7MK9 - chains O and B of the 17 polymer chains in the assembly; structure by electron microscopy, 3.54 A resolution.

Chain O:
Molecule: 40-nt DNA strand
Sequence (40 nucleotides; row label = number of the first residue in the row; note: 1 number in that range is skipped by the numbering (no residue carries it; nothing is unmodelled there); numbers below 1 keep their minus sign (DT-31 is residue -31)):
   -31 TTGGTTTTTT TGCACTATAT TTGTGGGGAA G
     1 GCACTAGTG

Chain B:
Protein: DNA-directed RNA polymerase subunit beta
From: Saccharomyces cerevisiae
Notes: EC 2.7.7.6
UniProt: A0A6A5Q4H2 (A0A6A5Q4H2_YEASX); residue numbers follow UniProt; this construct covers 1-1224
Amino-acid sequence (1224 residues; numbered 1 to 1224; the number before each row is that of its first residue):
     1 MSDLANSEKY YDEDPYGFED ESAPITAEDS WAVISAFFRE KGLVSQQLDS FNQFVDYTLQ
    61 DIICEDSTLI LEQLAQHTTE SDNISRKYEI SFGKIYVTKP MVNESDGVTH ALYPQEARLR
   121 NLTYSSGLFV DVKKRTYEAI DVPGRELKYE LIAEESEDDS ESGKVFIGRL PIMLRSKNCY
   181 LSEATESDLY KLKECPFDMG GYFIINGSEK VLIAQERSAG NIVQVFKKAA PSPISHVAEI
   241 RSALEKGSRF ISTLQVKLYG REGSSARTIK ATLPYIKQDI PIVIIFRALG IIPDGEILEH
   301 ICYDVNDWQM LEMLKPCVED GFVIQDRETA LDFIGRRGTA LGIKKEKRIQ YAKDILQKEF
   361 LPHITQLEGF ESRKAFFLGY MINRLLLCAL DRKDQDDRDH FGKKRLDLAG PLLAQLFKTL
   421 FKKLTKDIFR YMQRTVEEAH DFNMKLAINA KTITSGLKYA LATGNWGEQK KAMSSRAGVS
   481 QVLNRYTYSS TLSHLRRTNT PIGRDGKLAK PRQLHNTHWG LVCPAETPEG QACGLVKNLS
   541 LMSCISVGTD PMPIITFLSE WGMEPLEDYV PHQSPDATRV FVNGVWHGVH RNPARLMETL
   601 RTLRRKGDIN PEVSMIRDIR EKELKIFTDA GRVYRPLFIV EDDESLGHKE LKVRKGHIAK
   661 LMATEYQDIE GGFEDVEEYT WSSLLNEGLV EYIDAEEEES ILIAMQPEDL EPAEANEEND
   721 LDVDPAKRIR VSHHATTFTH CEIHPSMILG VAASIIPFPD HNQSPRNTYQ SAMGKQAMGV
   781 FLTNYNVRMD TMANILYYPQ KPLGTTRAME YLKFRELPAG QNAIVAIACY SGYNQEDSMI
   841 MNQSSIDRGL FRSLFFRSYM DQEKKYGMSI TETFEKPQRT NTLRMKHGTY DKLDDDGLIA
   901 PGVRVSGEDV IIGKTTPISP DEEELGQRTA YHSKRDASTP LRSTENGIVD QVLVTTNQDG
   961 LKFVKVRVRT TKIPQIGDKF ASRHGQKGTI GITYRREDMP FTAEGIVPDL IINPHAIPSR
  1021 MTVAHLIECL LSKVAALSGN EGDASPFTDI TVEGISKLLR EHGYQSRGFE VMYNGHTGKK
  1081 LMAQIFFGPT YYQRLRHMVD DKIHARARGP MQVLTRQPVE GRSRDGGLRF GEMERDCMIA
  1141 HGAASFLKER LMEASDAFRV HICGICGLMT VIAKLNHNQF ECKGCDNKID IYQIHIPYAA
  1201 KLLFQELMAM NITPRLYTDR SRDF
Unresolved in the structure: 1-19, 134-135, 151-158, 262-263, 669-677, 714-725, 731-734, 1213, 1224
Ion coordination: Zn2+: Cys1163, Cys1166, Cys1182

Chain O / chain B interface:
Contacting residue pairs (14; chain O residue first):
  DT-11(O) - Arg1129(B)  salt bridge to the phosphate
  DT-11(O) - Gly1131(B)  phosphate contact
  DT-10(O) - Leu1128(B)  phosphate contact
  DT-10(O) - Arg1129(B)  hydrogen bond to the phosphate
  DG-9(O) - His1104(B)  salt bridge to the phosphate
  DG-9(O) - Glu1120(B)  phosphate contact
  DG-9(O) - Gly1121(B)  phosphate contact
  DG-9(O) - Arg1122(B)  hydrogen bond to the phosphate
  DT-8(O) - Arg1122(B)  salt bridge to the phosphate
  DT-8(O) - Ser1123(B)  hydrogen bond to the phosphate
  DG-7(O) - Arg942(B)  salt bridge to the phosphate
  DG-6(O) - Thr791(B)  phosphate contact
  DG-5(O) - Ser208(B)  hydrogen bond to the phosphate
  DG-4(O) - Asn206(B)  phosphate contact
Also at the interface, not in a pair above, chain B (19 interface residues in all): Lys210, Ala462, Thr463, Val482, Met792, Gly1127, Glu1132

Summary:
8 residues of chain O face 19 of chain B across their interface, with 4 hydrogen bonds and 4 salt bridges.
Among the polar pairs are DT-10(O)-Arg1129(B), DG-9(O)-Arg1122(B) and DT-8(O)-Ser1123(B). Cys1163(B),
Cys1166(B) and Cys1182(B) coordinate Zn2+.
Here chain O is a 40-nt DNA strand and chain B is DNA-directed RNA polymerase subunit beta (Saccharomyces
cerevisiae). Entry 7MK9 (Complex structure of trailing EC of EC+EC (trailing EC-focused)) was determined by
electron microscopy (same publication as 7MEI, 7MKA, 7ML0, 7ML1, 7ML2, 7ML3 and 7ML4).
